Entry 6UCB (electron microscopy, 3.28 A resolution); this record covers chains H and D of the 8 polymer chains in the assembly.

# Chain H
Protein: Protein cornichon homolog 3
Source organism: Mus musculus
Reference sequence: Q6ZWS4 (CNIH3_MOUSE); residues 1-160 here = UniProt positions 1-160
Amino-acid sequence (174 residues; each row starts with the number of its first residue):
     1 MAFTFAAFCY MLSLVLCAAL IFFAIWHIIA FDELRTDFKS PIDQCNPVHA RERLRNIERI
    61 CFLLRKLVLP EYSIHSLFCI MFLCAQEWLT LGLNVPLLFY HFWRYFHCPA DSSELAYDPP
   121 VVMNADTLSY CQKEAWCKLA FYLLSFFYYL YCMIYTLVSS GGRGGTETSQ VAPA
Unresolved in the structure: 1, 39-47, 109-123, 160-174
Differences from the reference sequence: linker (161-165); expression tag (166-174)
Residues lining bound ligands: palmitoleic acid (PAM): Leu83, Cys84, Gln86, Trp88
What the authors report for this chain:
  - binding site for cholesterol: Met153, Leu157

# Chain D
Protein: Glutamate receptor 2
Source organism: Rattus norvegicus
Reference sequence: P19491 (GRIA2_RAT); residues -20 to 847 here correspond to UniProt positions 1-868 (UniProt number = residue number + 21)
Amino-acid sequence (889 residues; row label = number of the first residue in the row; numbers below 1 keep their minus sign (Met-20 is residue -20)):
   -20 MQKIMHISVL LSPVLWGLIF GVSSNSIQIG GLFPRGADQE YSAFRVGMVQ FSTSEFRLTP
    40 HIDNLEVANS FAVTNAFCSQ FSRGVYAIFG FYDKKSVNTI TSFCGTLHVS FITPSFPTDG
   100 THPFVIQMRP DLKGALLSLI EYYQWDKFAY LYDSDRGLST LQAVLDSAAE KKWQVTAINV
   160 GNINNDKKDE TYRSLFQDLE LKKERRVILD CERDKVNDIV DQVITIGKHV KGYHYIIANL
   220 GFTDGDLLKI QFGGANVSGF QIVDYDDSLV SKFIERWSTL EEKEYPGAHT ATIKYTSALT
   280 YDAVQVMTEA FRNLRKQRIE ISRRGNAGDC LANPAVPWGQ GVEIERALKQ VQVEGLSGNI
   340 KFDQNGKRIN YTINIMELKT NGPRKIGYWS EVDKMVVTLT ELPSGNDTSG LENKTVVVTT
   400 ILESPYVMMK KNHEMLEGNE RYEGYCVDLA AEIAKHCGFK YKLTIVGDGK YGARDADTKI
   460 WNGMVGELVY GKADIAIAPL TITLVREEVI DFSKPFMSLG ISIMIKKPQK SKPGVFSFLD
   520 PLAYEIWMCI VFAYIGVSVV LFLVSRFSPY EWHTEEFEDG RETQSSESTN EFGIFNSLWF
   580 SLGAFMRQGC DISPRSLSGR IVGGVWWFFT LIIISSYTAN LAAFLTVERM VSPIESAEDL
   640 SKQTEIAYGT LDSGSTKEFF RRSKIAVFDK MWTYMRSAEP SVFVRTTAEG VARVRKSKGK
   700 YAYLLESTMN EYIEQRKPCD TMKVGGNLDS KGYGIATPKG SSLGNAVNLA VLKLNEQGLL
   760 DKLKNKWWYD KGECGSGGGD SKEKTSALSL SNVAGVFYIL VGGLGLAMLV ALIEFCYKSR
   820 AEAKRMKVAK NPQNINPSSS QNSQNFATDY KDDDDKEGYN VYGIESVKI
Unresolved in the structure: -20 to 393, 549-594, 777-783, 825-868
Disulfide bonds: Cys718-Cys773
Differences from the reference sequence: conflict Arg586 (Gln607 in P19491); expression tag (848-868)
Residues lining bound ligands:
  - palmitoleic acid (PAM), molecule 1: Val514, Phe515, Tyr797, Ile798, Gly801
  - palmitoleic acid (PAM), molecule 2: Phe515, Ile798, Gly802
  - palmitoleic acid (PAM), molecule 3: Leu518, Tyr523, Trp526, Met527, Val530, Ile798
  - ZK1 ({[7-morpholin-4-yl-2,3-dioxo-6-(trifluoromethyl)-3,4-dihydroquinoxalin-1(2H)-yl]methyl}phosphonic acid): Glu402, Tyr405, Tyr450, Pro478, Leu479, Thr480, Arg485, Gly653, Ser654, Thr655, Thr686, Glu705, Thr707, Met708, Lys730, Tyr732
What the authors report for this chain:
  - binding site for 1-Oleoyl-R-glycerol: Tyr523, Met527, Val530, Phe607
  - binding site for cholesterol: Tyr797
  - specificity-determining residues: Glu524, Met527, Cys528, Leu789, Ala793 (by similarity / conservation)

# How chain H and chain D interact
Pairs across the interface (16):
  Phe3(H) with Leu789(D), hydrophobic; Tyr797(D), hydrophobic
  Phe8(H) with Phe796(D), hydrophobic; Val800(D), hydrophobic
  Met11(H) with Val800(D), hydrophobic
  Val15(H) with Val800(D), hydrophobic; Met807(D)
  Leu16(H) with Met807(D), hydrophobic
  Ala19(H) with Met807(D), hydrophobic; Leu811(D), hydrophobic
  Phe22(H) with Leu811(D), hydrophobic; Cys815(D), hydrophobic
  Phe23(H) with Leu811(D), hydrophobic
  Leu63(H) with Phe814(D), hydrophobic; Ser818(D)
  Leu157(H) with Tyr797(D)
Other interface residues (no listed pair), chain H (12 interface residues in all): Trp26, Arg59
Other interface residues (no listed pair), chain D (13 interface residues in all): Ala793, Leu799, Gly804, Ala822
From the paper, about this interface:
  - pairs named by the authors: Phe3(H)-Ala793(D)
  - interface residues, chain D: Ala793(D)

# In short
12 residues of chain H and 13 residues of chain D are in contact. The authors report a contact between Phe3(H)
and Ala793(D). Bound to chain H: palmitoleic acid. From the paper: a binding site for 1-Oleoyl-R-glycerol at
Tyr523(D), Met527(D) and Val530(D) among others; a binding site for cholesterol at Met153(H), Leu157(H) and
Tyr797(D).
Chain H is Protein cornichon homolog 3 (Mus musculus) and chain D is Glutamate receptor 2 (Rattus norvegicus);
the structure, GluA2 in complex with its auxiliary subunit CNIH3 - with antagonist ZK200775, LBD, TMD, CNIH3,
and ..., was determined by electron microscopy together with 6PEQ, 6U5S, 6U6I, 6UD4 and 6UD8 from the same
study.
